PDB entry 5XOG | X-ray diffraction, 3.00 A resolution | chains B and C of the 17 polymer chains in the assembly

Chain B:
Molecule: DNA-directed RNA polymerase subunit beta
Source organism: Komagataella phaffii (strain GS115 / ATCC 20864)
Notes: EC 2.7.7.6
UniProtKB: C4QZQ7 (C4QZQ7_KOMPG); residues 1-1227 here = UniProt positions 1-1227
Amino-acid sequence (1227 residues; each row starts with the number of its first residue):
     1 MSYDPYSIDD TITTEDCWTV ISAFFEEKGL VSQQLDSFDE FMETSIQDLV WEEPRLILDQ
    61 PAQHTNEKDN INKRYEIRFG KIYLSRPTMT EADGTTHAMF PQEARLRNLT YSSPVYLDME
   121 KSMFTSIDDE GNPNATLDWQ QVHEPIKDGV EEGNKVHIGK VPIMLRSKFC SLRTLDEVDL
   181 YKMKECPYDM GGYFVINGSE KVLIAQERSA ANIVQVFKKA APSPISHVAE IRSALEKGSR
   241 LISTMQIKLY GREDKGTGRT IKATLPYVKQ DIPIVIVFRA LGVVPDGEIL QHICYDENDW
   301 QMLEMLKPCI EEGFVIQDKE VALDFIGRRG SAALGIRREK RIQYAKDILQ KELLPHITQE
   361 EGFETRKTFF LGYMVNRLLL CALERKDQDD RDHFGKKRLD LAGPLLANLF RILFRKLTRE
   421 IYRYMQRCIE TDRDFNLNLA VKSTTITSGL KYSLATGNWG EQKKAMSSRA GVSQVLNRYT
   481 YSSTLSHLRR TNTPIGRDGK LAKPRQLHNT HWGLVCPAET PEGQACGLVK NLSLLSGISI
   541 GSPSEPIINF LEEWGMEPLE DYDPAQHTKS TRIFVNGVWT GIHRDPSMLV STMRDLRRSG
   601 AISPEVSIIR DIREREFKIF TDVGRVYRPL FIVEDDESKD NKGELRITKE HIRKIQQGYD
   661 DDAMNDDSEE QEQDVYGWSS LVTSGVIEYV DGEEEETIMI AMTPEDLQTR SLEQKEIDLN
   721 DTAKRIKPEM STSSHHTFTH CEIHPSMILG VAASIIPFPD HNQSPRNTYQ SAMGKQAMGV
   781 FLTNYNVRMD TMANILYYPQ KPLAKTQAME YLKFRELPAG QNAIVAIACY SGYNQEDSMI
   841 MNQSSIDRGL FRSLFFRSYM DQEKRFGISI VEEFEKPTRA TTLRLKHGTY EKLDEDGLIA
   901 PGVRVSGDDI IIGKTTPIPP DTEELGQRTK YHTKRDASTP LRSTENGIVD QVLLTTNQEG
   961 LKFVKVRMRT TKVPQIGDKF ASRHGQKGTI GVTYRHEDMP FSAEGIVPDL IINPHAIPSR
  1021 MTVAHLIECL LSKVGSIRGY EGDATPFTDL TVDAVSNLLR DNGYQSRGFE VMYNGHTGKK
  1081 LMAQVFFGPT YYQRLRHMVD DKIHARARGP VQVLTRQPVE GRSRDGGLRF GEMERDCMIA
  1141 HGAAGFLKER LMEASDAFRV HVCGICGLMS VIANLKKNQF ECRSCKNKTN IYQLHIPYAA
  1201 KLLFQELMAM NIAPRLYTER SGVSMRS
Unresolved in the structure: 1-8, 129-152, 663-674, 712-718, 921-930, 1223-1227
Bound ions: Zn2+: Cys1163, Cys1166, Cys1182, Cys1185

Chain C:
Molecule: RNA polymerase II third largest subunit B44, part of central core
Source organism: Komagataella phaffii (strain GS115 / ATCC 20864)
UniProtKB: C4R7L2 (C4R7L2_KOMPG); numbering as in UniProt (aligned over 1-304)
Amino-acid sequence (304 residues; each row starts with the number of its first residue):
     1 MSKEPKVNII NAQDDEVELM LSDVNLSLAN SLRRTMLAEV PTLAIDLVEI KMNTSVLADE
    61 FISHRLGLIP LVSEDVEEMK YSRDCTCEDY CDECSVVLEL SARHEGEEGT TDVYSSSLIK
   121 VSGPGNLNVG EPVRRDDYDQ GILLCKLRNH QELNIRCIAK KGIAKEHAKW SPCSAIAFEY
   181 DPHNKLKHTD FWFEVDAKKE WPDSKYATWE EPPKPGEVFD YKAKPNRFYM TVETTGSLKA
   241 NQVFSRGIKT LQEKLANVLF ELENSRPANT TAYGGATAYG GQTVYGRETS YGGNTNYGDY
   301 NAPY
Unresolved in the structure: 1-3, 267-304
Bound ions: Zn2+: Cys85, Cys87, Cys91, Cys94

Chain B / chain C interface:
Residue-residue contacts - 75 pairs, chain B then chain C:
  Tyr797(B) - Glu60(C)
  Tyr797(B) - Phe61(C)  hydrophobic
  Tyr798(B) - Phe61(C)  hydrophobic
  Tyr798(B) - His64(C)
  Tyr798(B) - Arg65(C)  hydrogen bond
  Ser844(B) - Ala168(C)
  Asp847(B) - His64(C)  hydrogen bond (backbone-side chain)
  Asp847(B) - His167(C)  hydrogen bond (backbone-side chain)
  Asp847(B) - Ala168(C)  hydrogen bond (side chain-backbone)
  Arg848(B) - His64(C)
  Arg848(B) - Leu68(C)
  Arg848(B) - Ala168(C)
  Gly849(B) - His64(C)
  Arg852(B) - His64(C)
  Arg969(B) - Ala58(C)
  Arg969(B) - Glu60(C)  salt bridge
  Thr971(B) - Glu60(C)  hydrogen bond
  Arg995(B) - Lys165(C)
  His996(B) - Leu37(C)
  His996(B) - Ser174(C)
  Glu997(B) - Arg33(C)  hydrogen bond (backbone-side chain)
  Glu997(B) - Arg34(C)  hydrogen bond (backbone-side chain)
  Glu997(B) - Leu37(C)
  Glu997(B) - Ala38(C)
  Asp998(B) - Arg34(C)  salt bridge
  Phe1001(B) - Arg33(C)
  Phe1001(B) - Phe178(C)  hydrophobic
  Ala1003(B) - Ala177(C)
  Ala1003(B) - Phe178(C)  hydrogen bond (backbone-backbone)
  Ala1003(B) - Glu179(C)
  Glu1004(B) - Ala177(C)
  Gly1005(B) - Ala175(C)
  Gly1005(B) - Ile176(C)
  Gly1005(B) - Ala177(C)
  Gly1063(B) - Pro202(C)
  Tyr1064(B) - Pro202(C)
  Gln1065(B) - Glu200(C)  hydrogen bond (side chain-backbone)
  Gln1065(B) - Trp201(C)
  Gln1065(B) - Pro202(C)
  Arg1067(B) - Glu194(C)  salt bridge
  Phe1069(B) - Trp192(C)  hydrophobic
  Phe1069(B) - Trp201(C)  hydrophobic
  Glu1070(B) - Trp201(C)
  Val1071(B) - Phe191(C)  hydrophobic
  Val1071(B) - Trp201(C)
  Tyr1073(B) - Phe178(C)
  Tyr1073(B) - Glu179(C)
  Tyr1073(B) - Tyr180(C)  hydrophobic
  Gly1075(B) - Asn30(C)  hydrogen bond (backbone-side chain)
  Gly1075(B) - Arg33(C)  hydrogen bond (backbone-side chain)
  Gly1075(B) - Arg34(C)  hydrogen bond (backbone-side chain)
  His1076(B) - Asn30(C)  hydrogen bond (backbone-side chain)
  His1076(B) - Arg34(C)
  Thr1077(B) - Leu26(C)
  Thr1077(B) - Asn30(C)  hydrogen bond (backbone-side chain)
  Gly1078(B) - Leu26(C)
  Gly1078(B) - Asn30(C)  hydrogen bond (backbone-side chain)
  Gly1078(B) - Phe178(C)
  Gly1078(B) - Tyr180(C)
  Lys1079(B) - Leu26(C)
  Lys1079(B) - Tyr180(C)
  Lys1079(B) - His188(C)
  Lys1080(B) - Tyr180(C)  hydrogen bond (backbone-side chain)
  Lys1080(B) - Asp181(C)  hydrogen bond (side chain-backbone)
  Leu1081(B) - His188(C)
  Leu1081(B) - Thr189(C)  hydrogen bond (backbone-side chain)
  Met1082(B) - Lys187(C)
  Met1082(B) - His188(C)
  Met1082(B) - Thr189(C)  hydrogen bond (backbone-side chain)
  Met1082(B) - Asp190(C)  hydrogen bond (backbone-backbone)
  Gln1084(B) - Thr189(C)  hydrogen bond
  Gln1084(B) - Asp190(C)  hydrogen bond (side chain-backbone)
  Gln1084(B) - Phe191(C)
  Gln1084(B) - Trp192(C)  hydrogen bond (side chain-backbone)
  Gln1084(B) - Trp201(C)
Also at the interface, not in a pair above, chain B (40 interface residues in all): Tyr785, Asn786, Leu854, Thr970, Ser1002, Ala1083
Also at the interface, not in a pair above, chain C (37 interface residues in all): Val56, Asp59, Ala164, Asn184

Summary:
Chain B and chain C form an interface of 40 and 37 residues respectively; the contacts include 23 hydrogen
bonds and 3 salt bridges. Polar pairs include Arg969(B)-Glu60(C), Asp998(B)-Arg34(C) and Arg1067(B)-Glu194(C).
The Zn2+ site is built by Cys1163(B), Cys1166(B), Cys1182(B) and Cys1185(B).
Here chain B is DNA-directed RNA polymerase subunit beta and chain C is RNA polymerase II third largest
subunit B44, part of central core, both from Komagataella phaffii (strain GS115 / ATCC 20864). Entry 5XOG (RNA
Polymerase II elongation complex bound with Spt5 KOW5 and Elf1) was determined by X-ray diffraction, deposited
together with 5XON.
